PDB entry 9FZF | X-ray diffraction, 2.44 A resolution | chain A

[Chain A]
Molecule: Transcriptional repressor NrdR
From: Escherichia coli
UniProtKB: P0A8D0 (NRDR_ECOLI); residue numbers follow UniProt; this construct covers 1-149
Amino-acid sequence (162 residues; each row starts with the number of its first residue):
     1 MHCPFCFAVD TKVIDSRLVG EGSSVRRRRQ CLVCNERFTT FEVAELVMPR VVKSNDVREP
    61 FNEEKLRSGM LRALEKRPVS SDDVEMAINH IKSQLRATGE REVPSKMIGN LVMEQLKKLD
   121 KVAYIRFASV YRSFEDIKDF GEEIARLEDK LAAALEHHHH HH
Unresolved in the structure: 150-162
Sequence notes: conflict Asp139 (Glu in P0A8D0); expression tag (150-162)
Curated features (UniProtKB/Swiss-Prot):
  - zinc finger: Cys3 to Cys34
Metal / ion sites: Zn2+: Cys3, Cys6, Cys31, Cys34
Ligand contacts:
  - ADP (adenosine-5'-diphosphate): Val51, Lys53, Ser54, Glu59, Pro60, Phe61, Asn62, Lys65, Leu66, Lys76, Ser105, Ile108, Gly109, Val112, Phe127, Tyr131
  - 2'-deoxyadenosine 5'-triphosphate (DTP): Lys53, Glu59, Lys65, Gly69, Arg72, Ala73, Glu75, Lys76, Arg126, Phe127, Val130, Tyr131
What the authors report for this chain:
  - Zn2+ coordination: Cys3, Cys6, Cys31, Cys34
  - binding site for ADP: Lys53
  - binding site for 2'-deoxyadenosine 5'-triphosphate: Lys53
  - mutagenesis - K53A: abolished binding to second nucleotide (citing earlier work)

[Overview]
Chain A binds 2'-deoxyadenosine 5'-triphosphate and ADP. Cys3, Cys6, Cys31 and Cys34 form the Zn2+ site. From
the paper: a binding site for ADP at Lys53; K53A abolishes binding to second nucleotide.
Chain A is Transcriptional repressor NrdR (Escherichia coli); the structure, Transcriptional repressor NrdR
from E. coli, ADP/dATP bound state, was determined by X-ray diffraction together with 9FVR and 9FXK from the
same study.
